PDB entry 6MZB | electron microscopy, 3.40 A resolution | chains B and D of the 4 polymer chains in the assembly

# Chain B
Name: Rod cGMP-specific 3', 5'-cyclic phosphodiesterase subunit beta
Source organism: Bos taurus
Notes: EC 3.1.4.35
Reference sequence: P23439 (PDE6B_BOVIN); residues 1-853 here = UniProt positions 1-853
Amino-acid sequence (853 residues; numbered 1 to 853; the number before each row is that of its first residue):
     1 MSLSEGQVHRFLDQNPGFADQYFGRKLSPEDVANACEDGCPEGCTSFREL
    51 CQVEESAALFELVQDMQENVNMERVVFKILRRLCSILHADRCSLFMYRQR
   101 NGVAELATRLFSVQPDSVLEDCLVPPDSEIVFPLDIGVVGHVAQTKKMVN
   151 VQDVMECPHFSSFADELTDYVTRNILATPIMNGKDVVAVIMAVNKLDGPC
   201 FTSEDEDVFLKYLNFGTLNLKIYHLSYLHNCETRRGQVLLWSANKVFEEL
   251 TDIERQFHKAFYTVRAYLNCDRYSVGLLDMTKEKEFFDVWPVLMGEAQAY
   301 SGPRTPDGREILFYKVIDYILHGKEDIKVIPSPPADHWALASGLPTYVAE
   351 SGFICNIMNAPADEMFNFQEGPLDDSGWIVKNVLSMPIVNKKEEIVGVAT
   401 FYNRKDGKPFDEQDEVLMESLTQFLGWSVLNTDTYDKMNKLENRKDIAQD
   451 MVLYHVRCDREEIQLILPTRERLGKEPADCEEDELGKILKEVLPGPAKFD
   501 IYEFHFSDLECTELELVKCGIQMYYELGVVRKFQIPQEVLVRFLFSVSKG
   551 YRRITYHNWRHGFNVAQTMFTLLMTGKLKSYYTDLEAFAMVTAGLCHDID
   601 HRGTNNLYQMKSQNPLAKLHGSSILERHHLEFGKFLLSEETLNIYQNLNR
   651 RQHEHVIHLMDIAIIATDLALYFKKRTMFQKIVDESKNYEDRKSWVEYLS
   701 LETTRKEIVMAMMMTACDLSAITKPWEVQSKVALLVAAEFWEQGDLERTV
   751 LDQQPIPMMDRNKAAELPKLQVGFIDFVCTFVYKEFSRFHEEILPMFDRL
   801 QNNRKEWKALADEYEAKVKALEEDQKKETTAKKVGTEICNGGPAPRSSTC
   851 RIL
Disordered / not traced: 1-17, 825-853
Disulfide bonds: Cys84-Cys92
Metal / ion sites: Zn2+: His561, His597
Small-molecule neighbours: guanosine-3',5'-monophosphate (35G): Arg91, Cys92, Ser93, Phe95, Phe111, Ser112, Phe132, Ile136, Gly137, Val138, Val139, Phe160, Ser161, Ala164, Thr168, Tyr170, Ile175, Met191, Val193
Curated features (UniProtKB/Swiss-Prot):
  - active site: His557 (Proton donor)
  - binding site (a divalent metal cation): His561, His597, Asp598, Asp718
  - modified residue: Ser2 (N-acetylserine), Cys850 (Cysteine methyl ester)
  - lipidation: Cys850 (S-geranylgeranyl cysteine)

# Chain D
Name: Retinal rod rhodopsin-sensitive cGMP 3', 5'-cyclic phosphodiesterase subunit gamma
Source organism: Bos taurus
Notes: EC 3.1.4.35
Reference sequence: P04972 (CNRG_BOVIN); residue numbers follow UniProt; this construct covers 1-87
Amino-acid sequence (87 residues; each row starts with the number of its first residue):
     1 MNLEPPKAEIRSATRVMGGPVTPRKGPPKFKQRQTRQFKSKPPKKGVQGF
    51 GDDIPGMEGLGTDITVICPWEAFNHLELHELAQYGII
Disordered / not traced: 1-9, 40-71
Curated features (UniProtKB/Swiss-Prot):
  - modified residue: Met1 (N-acetylmethionine)

# How chain B and chain D interact
Contacting residue pairs (49; chain B residue first):
  Asn101(B) - Lys29(D)  hydrogen bond (side chain-backbone)
  Asn101(B) - Lys31(D)
  Glu105(B) - Thr22(D)
  Asp127(B) - Gly18(D)
  Asp127(B) - Gly19(D)
  Ser128(B) - Ala13(D)
  Ser128(B) - Val16(D)  hydrogen bond (side chain-backbone)
  Glu129(B) - Pro20(D)
  Glu129(B) - Val21(D)  hydrogen bond (backbone-backbone)
  Ile130(B) - Val16(D)  hydrophobic
  Ile130(B) - Val21(D)
  Val131(B) - Val21(D)  hydrogen bond (backbone-backbone)
  Val131(B) - Thr22(D)  hydrogen bond (backbone-side chain)
  Val131(B) - Pro23(D)
  Phe132(B) - Pro23(D)  hydrophobic
  Pro133(B) - Pro23(D)
  Ile136(B) - Pro23(D)  hydrophobic
  Phe163(B) - Val21(D)  hydrophobic
  Phe163(B) - Pro23(D)  hydrophobic
  Leu167(B) - Arg15(D)
  Leu167(B) - Val16(D)  hydrophobic
  Tyr347(B) - Phe30(D)  hydrophobic
  Phe353(B) - Phe30(D)  hydrophobic
  Phe353(B) - Lys31(D)
  Ile354(B) - Lys31(D)  hydrogen bond (backbone-backbone)
  Cys355(B) - Phe30(D)  hydrophobic
  Asn356(B) - Phe30(D)
  Met358(B) - Pro20(D)  hydrophobic
  Asn359(B) - Gly19(D)
  Met365(B) - Pro28(D)  hydrophobic
  Glu412(B) - Lys31(D)  salt bridge
  Glu415(B) - Lys31(D)  salt bridge
  Glu419(B) - Gln34(D)
  Gln423(B) - Phe38(D)
  Trp427(B) - Phe38(D)  hydrophobic
  Asn605(B) - Gly85(D)
  Leu607(B) - Gly85(D)
  Leu607(B) - Ile87(D)
  Leu669(B) - Ile86(D)  hydrophobic
  Phe673(B) - Leu81(D)  hydrophobic
  Phe673(B) - Ile86(D)  hydrophobic
  Ile756(B) - Gln83(D)
  Met758(B) - Tyr84(D)  hydrophobic
  Met758(B) - Gly85(D)
  Leu770(B) - Tyr84(D)
  Gly773(B) - Tyr84(D)  hydrogen bond (backbone-side chain)
  Phe774(B) - Tyr84(D)  hydrogen bond (backbone-side chain)
  Phe777(B) - Glu80(D)
  Phe777(B) - Leu81(D)  hydrophobic
Other interface residues (no listed pair), chain B (47 interface residues in all): Gly102, Phe111, Asp121, Val124, Thr168, Gly352, Ile357, Phe366, Pro387, Val389, Ala670, Lys674
Other interface residues (no listed pair), chain D (30 interface residues in all): Arg11, Thr14, Met17, Arg24, Gln32, Arg33, Gln37, Phe73

# Overview
47 residues of chain B face 30 of chain D across their interface; the contacts include 8 hydrogen bonds and 2
salt bridges. Polar pairs include Glu412(B)-Lys31(D), Glu415(B)-Lys31(D) and Asn101(B)-Lys29(D). Ligands of
chain B: guanosine-3',5'-monophosphate.
Here chain B is Rod cGMP-specific 3', 5'-cyclic phosphodiesterase subunit beta and chain D is Retinal rod
rhodopsin-sensitive cGMP 3', 5'-cyclic phosphodiesterase subunit gamma, both from Bos taurus. Entry 6MZB
(Cryo-EM structure of phosphodiesterase 6) was determined by electron microscopy.
